Entry 8BQ6 (electron microscopy, 2.80 A resolution); this record covers chains J and K of the 67 polymer chains in the assembly.

Chain J:
Molecule: NADH-ubiquinone oxidoreductase chain 6
Organism: Arabidopsis thaliana
Notes: EC 7.1.1.2
Reference sequence: A0A2P2CLG1 (A0A2P2CLG1_ARATH); numbering as in UniProt (aligned over 1-205)
Sequence (205 residues; row label = number of the first residue in the row):
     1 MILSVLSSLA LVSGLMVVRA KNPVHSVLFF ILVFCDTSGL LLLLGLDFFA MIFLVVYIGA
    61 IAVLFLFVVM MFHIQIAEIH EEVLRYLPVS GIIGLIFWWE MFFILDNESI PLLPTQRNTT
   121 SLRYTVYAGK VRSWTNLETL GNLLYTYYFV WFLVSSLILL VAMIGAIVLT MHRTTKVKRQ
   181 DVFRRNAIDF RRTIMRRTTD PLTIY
Disordered / not traced: 175-205

Chain K:
Molecule: NADH dehydrogenase subunit 4L
Organism: Arabidopsis thaliana
Reference sequence: A0A2P2CLH7 (A0A2P2CLH7_ARATH); residues 1-100 here = UniProt positions 1-100
Sequence (100 residues; row label = number of the first residue in the row):
     1 MDLIKYFTFS MIIFILGIWG ILLNRRNILI MLMSIELMLL AVNLNFLVFS VSLDDMMGQV
    61 FALLVLTVAA AESAIGLAIF VITFRVRGTI AVEFINSIQG
Modified positions: Met-1 (N-formylmethionine; FME)

Interface between chain J and chain K:
Contacting residue pairs - 105 pairs, chain J then chain K:
  Met-1(J) / Lys-5(K)
  Leu-3(J) / Asp-2(K)
  Leu-3(J) / Lys-5(K)
  Leu-3(J) / Tyr-6(K)
  Leu-6(J) / Phe-9(K)
  Ser-7(J) / Phe-9(K)
  Ala-10(J) / Phe-9(K)  hydrophobic
  Leu-11(J) / Leu-16(K)
  Gly-14(J) / Leu-16(K)
  Leu-15(J) / Leu-16(K)  hydrophobic
  Val-17(J) / Ile-30(K)
  Val-17(J) / Leu-37(K)  hydrophobic
  Val-18(J) / Leu-16(K)
  Val-18(J) / Gly-20(K)
  Val-18(J) / Asn-24(K)  hydrogen bond (backbone-side chain)
  Ser-26(J) / Ile-30(K)
  Val-27(J) / Met-33(K)  hydrophobic
  Phe-30(J) / Met-33(K)  hydrophobic
  Phe-30(J) / Glu-36(K)
  Phe-30(J) / Leu-37(K)  hydrophobic
  Val-33(J) / Leu-37(K)  hydrophobic
  Phe-34(J) / Leu-40(K)  hydrophobic
  Thr-37(J) / Leu-40(K)
  Thr-37(J) / Leu-44(K)
  Leu-40(J) / Tyr-6(K)  hydrophobic
  Leu-40(J) / Phe-9(K)  hydrophobic
  Leu-41(J) / Leu-47(K)  hydrophobic
  Leu-43(J) / Tyr-6(K)
  Leu-44(J) / Tyr-6(K)  hydrophobic
  Leu-44(J) / Val-48(K)  hydrophobic
  Leu-44(J) / Val-51(K)  hydrophobic
  Leu-46(J) / Leu-47(K)  hydrophobic
  Leu-46(J) / Val-51(K)  hydrophobic
  Leu-46(J) / Gln-59(K)
  Phe-49(J) / Leu-47(K)  hydrophobic
  Phe-49(J) / Gln-59(K)
  Phe-49(J) / Ala-62(K)  hydrophobic
  Phe-49(J) / Leu-63(K)
  Ile-52(J) / Leu-66(K)  hydrophobic
  Phe-53(J) / Leu-40(K)  hydrophobic
  Phe-53(J) / Asn-43(K)
  Tyr-57(J) / Asn-43(K)
  Tyr-57(J) / Leu-66(K)
  Ile-61(J) / Ala-70(K)  hydrophobic
  Leu-64(J) / Leu-77(K)  hydrophobic
  Phe-65(J) / Leu-32(K)  hydrophobic
  Phe-65(J) / Glu-36(K)
  Phe-65(J) / Ser-73(K)
  Phe-65(J) / Leu-77(K)  hydrophobic
  Phe-72(J) / Leu-29(K)  hydrophobic
  Phe-72(J) / Phe-80(K)
  Phe-72(J) / Val-81(K)  hydrophobic
  Phe-72(J) / Phe-84(K)  hydrophobic
  Ile-74(J) / Leu-29(K)  hydrophobic
  Ala-77(J) / Arg-26(K)  hydrogen bond (backbone-side chain)
  Glu-78(J) / Arg-26(K)  hydrogen bond (backbone-side chain)
  Glu-78(J) / Thr-89(K)  hydrogen bond
  Glu-78(J) / Ile-90(K)
  Glu-78(J) / Ala-91(K)
  Ile-79(J) / Arg-26(K)
  Ile-79(J) / Asn-27(K)
  His-80(J) / Arg-26(K)  hydrogen bond (backbone-side chain)
  Glu-81(J) / Leu-23(K)
  Glu-81(J) / Arg-25(K)  hydrogen bond (side chain-backbone)
  Val-83(J) / Leu-23(K)
  Arg-85(J) / Arg-25(K)
  Tyr-86(J) / Leu-23(K)  hydrophobic
  Tyr-86(J) / Arg-25(K)  hydrogen bond
  Ser-90(J) / Trp-19(K)  hydrogen bond (backbone-side chain)
  Gly-94(J) / Trp-19(K)
  Phe-97(J) / Ile-15(K)  hydrophobic
  Met-101(J) / Phe-7(K)
  Met-101(J) / Met-11(K)  hydrophobic
  Phe-102(J) / Thr-8(K)
  Phe-102(J) / Met-11(K)  hydrophobic
  Phe-102(J) / Ile-12(K)  hydrophobic
  Phe-102(J) / Ile-15(K)  hydrophobic
  Ile-104(J) / Phe-7(K)  hydrophobic
  Leu-105(J) / Leu-3(K)  hydrophobic
  Leu-105(J) / Phe-7(K)  hydrophobic
  Ser-109(J) / Leu-3(K)
  Ser-109(J) / Ile-4(K)
  Pro-111(J) / Met-1(K)
  Pro-111(J) / Ile-4(K)
  Leu-112(J) / Met-1(K)
  Asn-136(J) / Gln-59(K)  hydrogen bond
  Thr-139(J) / Met-56(K)
  Leu-140(J) / Met-56(K)
  Leu-140(J) / Val-60(K)  hydrophobic
  Leu-140(J) / Leu-63(K)  hydrophobic
  Leu-143(J) / Met-56(K)  hydrophobic
  Leu-144(J) / Leu-63(K)  hydrophobic
  Tyr-148(J) / Met-57(K)  hydrogen bond
  Trp-151(J) / Met-57(K)  hydrophobic
  Trp-151(J) / Leu-64(K)  hydrophobic
  Ser-155(J) / Thr-67(K)
  Ile-158(J) / Val-68(K)  hydrophobic
  Ile-158(J) / Ala-71(K)  hydrophobic
  Leu-159(J) / Thr-67(K)
  Ala-162(J) / Ala-71(K)  hydrophobic
  Ala-162(J) / Ile-75(K)  hydrophobic
  Leu-169(J) / Ile-82(K)
  Thr-170(J) / Ala-78(K)
  Thr-170(J) / Ile-82(K)
  His-172(J) / Arg-85(K)
Interface residues without a listed pair, chain J (77 interface residues in all): Ser-4, Arg-19, Asp-36, Phe-48, Val-56, Val-68, Val-69, Val-89, Ile-93, Trp-98, Asp-106, Phe-152, Val-161, Gly-165, Ala-166
Interface residues without a listed pair, chain K (63 interface residues in all): Ile-13, Ile-18, Leu-22, Ser-34, Phe-49, Ala-74, Ile-79

In short:
77 residues of chain J face 63 of chain K across their interface; the contacts include 10 hydrogen bonds.
Polar contacts include Val-18(J)/Asn-24(K), Ala-77(J)/Arg-26(K) and Glu-78(J)/Arg-26(K).
Here chain J is NADH-ubiquinone oxidoreductase chain 6 and chain K is NADH dehydrogenase subunit 4L, both from
Arabidopsis thaliana. Entry 8BQ6 (Cryo-EM structure of the Arabidopsis thaliana I+III2 supercomplex (Complete
conformation 2 composition)) was determined by electron microscopy together with 8BED, 8BEE, 8BEF, 8BEH, 8BEL,
8BEP, 8BPX and 8BQ5 from the same study.
